Entry 3FP2 (X-ray diffraction, 1.98 A resolution); this record covers chains A and Q.

Chain A:
Name: TPR repeat-containing protein YHR117W
Source organism: Saccharomyces cerevisiae
UniProt: P38825 (YHR7_YEAST); numbering as in UniProt (aligned over 107-639)
Chain sequence (537 residues; each row starts with the number of its first residue):
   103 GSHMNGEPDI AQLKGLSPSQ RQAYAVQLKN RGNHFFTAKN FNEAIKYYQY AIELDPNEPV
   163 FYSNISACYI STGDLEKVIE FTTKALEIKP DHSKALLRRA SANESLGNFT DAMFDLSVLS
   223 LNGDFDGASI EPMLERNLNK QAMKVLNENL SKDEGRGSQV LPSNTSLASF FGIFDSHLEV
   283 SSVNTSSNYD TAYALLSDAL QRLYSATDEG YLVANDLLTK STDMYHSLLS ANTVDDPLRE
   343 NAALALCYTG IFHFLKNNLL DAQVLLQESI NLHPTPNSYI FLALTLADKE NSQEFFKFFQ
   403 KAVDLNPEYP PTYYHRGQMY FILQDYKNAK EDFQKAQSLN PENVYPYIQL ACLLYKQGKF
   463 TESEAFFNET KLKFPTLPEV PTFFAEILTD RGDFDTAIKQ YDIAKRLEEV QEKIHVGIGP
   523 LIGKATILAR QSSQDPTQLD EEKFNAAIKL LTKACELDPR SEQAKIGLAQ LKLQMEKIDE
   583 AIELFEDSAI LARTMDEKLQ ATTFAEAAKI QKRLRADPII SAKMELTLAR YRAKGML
Disordered / not traced: 103-109, 145, 223-233, 253-259, 333-334, 537-540, 595-596, 620-639
Sequence notes: expression tag (103-106)
Ligand contacts: Mg2+ (MG): Ser265, Thr267, Ser268, Ser563, Gln565
Reported in the primary citation:
  - conformationally variable residues (helix shift): Pro234
  - contacts within the chain: Arg201-Asp217 (salt bridge), Glu206-Arg238 (salt bridge)

Chain Q:
Name: ATP-dependent molecular chaperone HSP82
UniProt: P02829 (HSP82_YEAST); residue numbers follow UniProt; this construct covers 698-709
Chain sequence (12 residues; row label = number of the first residue in the row):
   698 EVPADTEMEE VD
Disordered / not traced: 698-704

Interface between chain A and chain Q:
Residue-residue contacts (16; chain A residue first):
  Lys131(A) - Asp709(Q)  hydrogen bond (side chain-backbone)
  Asn135(A) - Val708(Q)
  Asn135(A) - Asp709(Q)  hydrogen bond (side chain-backbone)
  Phe138(A) - Glu706(Q)
  Phe138(A) - Val708(Q)  hydrophobic
  Tyr150(A) - Val708(Q)
  Val162(A) - Asp709(Q)
  Asn166(A) - Val708(Q)
  Asn166(A) - Asp709(Q)  hydrogen bond (side chain-backbone)
  Lys196(A) - Met705(Q)
  Lys196(A) - Glu707(Q)  hydrogen bond (side chain-backbone)
  Lys196(A) - Asp709(Q)  salt bridge
  Leu199(A) - Met705(Q)  hydrophobic
  Arg200(A) - Met705(Q)  hydrogen bond (side chain-backbone)
  Arg200(A) - Glu706(Q)
  Arg200(A) - Glu707(Q)  hydrogen bond (side chain-backbone)
Interface residues without a listed pair, chain A (11 interface residues in all): Ala169, His194
The authors on this interface:
  - pairs named by the authors: Lys131(A)-Asp709(Q), Asn135(A)-Asp709(Q) (hydrogen bond), Phe138(A)-Val708(Q) (hydrophobic contact), Asn166(A)-Asp709(Q) (hydrogen bond), Lys196(A)-Asp709(Q), Lys196(A)-Glu707(Q) (hydrogen bond), Lys196(A)-Met705(Q) (hydrophobic contact), Leu199(A)-Met705(Q) (hydrophobic contact), Arg200(A)-Glu707(Q) (hydrogen bond)
  - interface residues, chain A: Lys131(A), Asn135(A), Phe138(A), Asn166(A), Lys196(A), Leu199(A), Arg200(A)

In short:
11 residues of chain A face 5 of chain Q across their interface; the contacts include 6 hydrogen bonds and 1
salt bridge. Polar pairs include Lys196(A)-Asp709(Q), Lys131(A)-Asp709(Q) and Asn135(A)-Asp709(Q). The paper
describes contacts between Lys131(A) and Asp709(Q) and Lys196(A) and Asp709(Q); hydrogen bonds between
Asn135(A) and Asp709(Q), Asn166(A) and Asp709(Q) and Lys196(A) and Glu707(Q) among others; hydrophobic
contacts between Phe138(A) and Val708(Q), Lys196(A) and Met705(Q) and Leu199(A) and Met705(Q). From the paper:
interface residues Lys131(A), Asn135(A) and Phe138(A) among others; conformational variability at Pro234(A).
Here chain A is TPR repeat-containing protein YHR117W (Saccharomyces cerevisiae) and chain Q is ATP-dependent
molecular chaperone HSP82. Entry 3FP2 (Crystal structure of Tom71 complexed with Hsp82 C-terminal fragment)
was determined by X-ray diffraction, deposited together with 3FP3 and 3FP4.
